Entry 1H38 (X-ray diffraction, 2.90 A resolution); this record covers chains A and E of the 4 polymer chains in the assembly.

== Chain A ==
Molecule: DNA-directed RNA polymerase
Source organism: Bacteriophage T7
Notes: EC 2.7.7.6
Reference sequence: P00573 (RPOL_BPT7); residue numbers follow UniProt; this construct covers 1-883
Amino-acid sequence (883 residues; row label = number of the first residue in the row):
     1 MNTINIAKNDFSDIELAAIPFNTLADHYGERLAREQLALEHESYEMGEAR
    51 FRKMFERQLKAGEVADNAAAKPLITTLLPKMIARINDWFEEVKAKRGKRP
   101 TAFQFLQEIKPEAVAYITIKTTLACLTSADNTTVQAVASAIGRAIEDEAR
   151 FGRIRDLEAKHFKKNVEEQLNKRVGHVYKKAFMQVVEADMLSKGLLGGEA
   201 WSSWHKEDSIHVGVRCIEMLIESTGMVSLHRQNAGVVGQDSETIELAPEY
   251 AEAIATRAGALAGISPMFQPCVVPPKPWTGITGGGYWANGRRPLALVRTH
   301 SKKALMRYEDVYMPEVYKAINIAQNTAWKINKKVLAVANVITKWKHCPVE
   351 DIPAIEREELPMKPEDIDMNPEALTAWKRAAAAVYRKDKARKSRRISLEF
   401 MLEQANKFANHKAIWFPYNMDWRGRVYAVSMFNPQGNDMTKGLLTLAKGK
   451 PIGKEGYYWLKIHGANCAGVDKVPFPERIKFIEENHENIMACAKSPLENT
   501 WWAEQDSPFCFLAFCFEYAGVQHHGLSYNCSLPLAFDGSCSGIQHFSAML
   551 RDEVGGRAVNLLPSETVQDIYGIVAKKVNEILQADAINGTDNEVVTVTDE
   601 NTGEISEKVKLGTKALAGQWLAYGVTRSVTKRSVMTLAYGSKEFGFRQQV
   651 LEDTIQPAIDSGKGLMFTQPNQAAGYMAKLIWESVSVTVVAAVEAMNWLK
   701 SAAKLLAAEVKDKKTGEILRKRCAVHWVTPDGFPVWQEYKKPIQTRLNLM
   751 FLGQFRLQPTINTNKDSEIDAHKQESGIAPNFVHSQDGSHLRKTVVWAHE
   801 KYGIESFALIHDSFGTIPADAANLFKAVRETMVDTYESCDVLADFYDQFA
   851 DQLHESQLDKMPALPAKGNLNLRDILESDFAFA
Not modelled in the structure: 1, 356-371, 757-765
UniProt features mapped onto this chain:
  - active site: Asp-537, Lys-631, Asp-812
  - mutagenesis: Lys-172 (K172L/G: No change in activity), Pro-563 (P563A/T: Inactivated), Tyr-571 (Y571S: Inactivated), Lys-631 (K631G: Partially inactivated; K631L: Partially inactivated; K631R: Partially inactivated), Thr-636 (T636P: Inactivated), Tyr-639 (Y639D: Inactivated), Phe-646 (F646C: Inactivated)

== Chain E ==
Molecule: 18-nt DNA strand
Sequence (18 nucleotides; row label = number of the first residue in the row):
     1 GGGAATCGACATCGCCGC
Not modelled in the structure: 1

== Chain A / chain E interface ==
Contacting residue pairs - 29 pairs, chain A then chain E:
  Arg-50(A) / DC16(E)  salt bridge to the phosphate
  Arg-57(A) / DG17(E)  salt bridge to the phosphate
  Arg-57(A) / DC18(E)  salt bridge to the phosphate
  His-161(A) / DA5(E)  phosphate contact
  His-161(A) / DT6(E)  salt bridge to the phosphate
  Lys-164(A) / DC7(E)  phosphate contact
  Met-267(A) / DC16(E)  phosphate contact
  Arg-298(A) / DC13(E)  hydrogen bond to the phosphate
  Arg-298(A) / DG14(E)  salt bridge to the phosphate
  Asp-421(A) / DC13(E)  sugar contact
  Trp-422(A) / DT12(E)  phosphate contact
  Trp-422(A) / DC13(E)  phosphate contact
  Arg-423(A) / DT12(E)  hydrogen bond to the sugar
  Tyr-427(A) / DT12(E)  base contact
  Tyr-427(A) / DC13(E)  sugar contact
  Met-431(A) / DC15(E)  phosphate contact
  Tyr-639(A) / DC10(E)  sugar contact
  Tyr-639(A) / DA11(E)  stacking on the base
  Gly-640(A) / DC10(E)  sugar contact
  Ser-641(A) / DC10(E)  sugar contact
  Phe-644(A) / DA9(E)  stacking on the base
  Gly-645(A) / DC10(E)  hydrogen bond to the phosphate
  Gln-649(A) / DC10(E)  base contact
  Tyr-739(A) / DA11(E)  phosphate contact
  Tyr-739(A) / DT12(E)  hydrogen bond to the phosphate
  Ser-776(A) / DA11(E)  sugar contact
  Pro-780(A) / DA11(E)  sugar contact
  Asn-781(A) / DT12(E)  sugar contact
  His-784(A) / DA11(E)  base contact
Other interface residues (no listed pair), chain A (27 interface residues in all): His-300, Ile-396, Thr-636, Lys-642, His-772
Other interface residues (no listed pair), chain E (14 interface residues in all): DG8

== Summary ==
27 residues of chain A and 14 residues of chain E are in contact, with 4 hydrogen bonds, 5 salt bridges and 2
aromatic stacking contacts. Polar contacts include Arg-423(A)/DT12(E), Arg-298(A)/DC13(E) and
Gly-645(A)/DC10(E). UniProt lists 3 active-site residues and 7 mutagenesis sites on chain A.
Here chain A is DNA-directed RNA polymerase (Bacteriophage T7) and chain E is an 18-nt DNA strand. Entry 1H38
(Structure of a T7 RNA polymerase elongation complex at 2.9A resolution) was determined by X-ray diffraction.
